PDB entry 6DYT | X-ray diffraction, 2.05 A resolution | chains A and B

== Chain A (and B) ==
Name: Tyrosine phenol-lyase
Organism: Citrobacter freundii
Notes: EC 4.1.99.2; chain B of this document is another copy of the same molecule, construct and numbering; everything in this record applies to it too
UniProt: P31013 (TPL_CITFR); numbering as in UniProt (aligned over 1-456)
Amino-acid sequence (456 residues; numbered 1 to 456; the number before each row is that of its first residue):
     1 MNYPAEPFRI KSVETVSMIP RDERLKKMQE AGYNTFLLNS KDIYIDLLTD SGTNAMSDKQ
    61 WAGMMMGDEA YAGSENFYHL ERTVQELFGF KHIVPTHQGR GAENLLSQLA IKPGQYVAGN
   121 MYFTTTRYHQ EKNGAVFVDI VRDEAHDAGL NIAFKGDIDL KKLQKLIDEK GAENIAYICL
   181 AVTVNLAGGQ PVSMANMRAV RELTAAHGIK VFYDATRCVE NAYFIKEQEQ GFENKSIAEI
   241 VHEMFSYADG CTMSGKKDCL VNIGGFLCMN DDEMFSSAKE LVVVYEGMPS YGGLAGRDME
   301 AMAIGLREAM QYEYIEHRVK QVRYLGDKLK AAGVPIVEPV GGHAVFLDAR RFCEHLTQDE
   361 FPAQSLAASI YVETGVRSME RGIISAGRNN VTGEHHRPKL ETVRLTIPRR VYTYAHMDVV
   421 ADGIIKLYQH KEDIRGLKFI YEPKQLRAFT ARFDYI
Not modelled in the structure: 1
Differences from the reference sequence: conflict Ala205 (Glu in P31013); engineered mutation Ala448 (Phe in P31013)
Metal / ion sites: K+ site 1: Gly52, Asn262 (shared with Glu69(B) of chain B); K+ site 2: Glu69 (shared with Gly52(B), Asn262(B) of chain B)
Ligand contacts:
  - PLP-Ala (F0G; (E)-N-({3-hydroxy-2-methyl-5-[(phosphonooxy)methyl]pyridin-4-yl}methylidene)-L-alanine): Thr49, Ser51, Gln98, Gly99, Arg100, Glu103, Phe123, Thr125, Thr126, Asn185, Asp214, Thr216, Arg217, Ser254, Lys256, Lys257, Met379, Arg404
  - 3,6,9,12,15,18-hexaoxaicosane-1,20-diol (P33): Asn2, Tyr3, Pro4, Ala5, Tyr324, Tyr414, Ala415, Asp418, Val419, Asp422
UniProt features mapped onto this chain:
  - modified residue: Lys257 (N6-(pyridoxal phosphate)lysine)
From the paper describing this entry:
  - conformationally variable residues (side-chain flip): Phe449
  - mutagenesis - F448A: decreased catalytic activity on L-tyrosine (citing earlier work)
  - mutagenesis - F448A (8-fold): decreased catalytic activity on S-ethyl-L-cysteine (citing earlier work)
  - mutagenesis - F448A (3-fold): decreased catalytic activity on SOPC (citing earlier work)
  - catalytic residues: Lys257 (proposed by the authors, not directly observed)
  - catalytic residues: Tyr71 (citing earlier work)

== Interface between chain A and chain B ==
Contacting residue pairs (95):
  Phe36(A) - Ala72(B)
  Phe36(A) - Met288(B)  hydrophobic
  Leu38(A) - Ala72(B)
  Leu38(A) - Gly73(B)
  Asn39(A) - Gly73(B)
  Asn39(A) - Tyr78(B)  hydrogen bond
  Ser40(A) - Asp68(B)  hydrogen bond
  Ser40(A) - Ala70(B)
  Ser40(A) - Gly73(B)  hydrogen bond (backbone-backbone)
  Lys41(A) - Glu75(B)
  Asp46(A) - Ala70(B)
  Thr49(A) - Tyr71(B)
  Ser51(A) - Tyr71(B)
  Gly52(A) - Glu69(B)
  Thr53(A) - Glu69(B)
  Met56(A) - Arg297(B)
  Trp61(A) - Met64(B)
  Trp61(A) - Met65(B)  hydrophobic
  Met64(A) - Trp61(B)
  Met64(A) - Arg297(B)
  Met65(A) - Trp61(B)  hydrophobic
  Met65(A) - Met65(B)  hydrophobic
  Asp68(A) - Ser40(B)  hydrogen bond
  Glu69(A) - Gly52(B)
  Glu69(A) - Thr53(B)
  Glu69(A) - Asn262(B)
  Ala70(A) - Ser40(B)
  Ala70(A) - Asp46(B)
  Tyr71(A) - Thr49(B)
  Tyr71(A) - Arg100(B)  hydrogen bond
  Ala72(A) - Phe36(B)
  Ala72(A) - Arg377(B)  hydrogen bond (backbone-side chain)
  Gly73(A) - Leu38(B)
  Gly73(A) - Asn39(B)
  Gly73(A) - Ser40(B)  hydrogen bond (backbone-backbone)
  Glu75(A) - Lys41(B)
  Tyr78(A) - Asn39(B)  hydrogen bond
  His97(A) - His97(B)
  His97(A) - Tyr285(B)  hydrogen bond (side chain-backbone)
  His97(A) - Glu286(B)  salt bridge
  His97(A) - Gly293(B)
  Gln98(A) - Glu286(B)  hydrogen bond (side chain-backbone)
  Gln98(A) - Tyr291(B)  hydrogen bond
  Gln98(A) - Gly293(B)
  Arg100(A) - Tyr71(B)  hydrogen bond
  Arg100(A) - Val283(B)  hydrogen bond (side chain-backbone)
  Arg100(A) - Val284(B)
  Arg100(A) - Tyr285(B)
  Arg100(A) - Gly287(B)
  Thr125(A) - Val283(B)
  Tyr128(A) - Val284(B)  hydrophobic
  His129(A) - Val284(B)  hydrogen bond (side chain-backbone)
  Lys132(A) - Gln108(B)  hydrogen bond
  Lys132(A) - Tyr285(B)  hydrogen bond
  Lys256(A) - Tyr291(B)  hydrogen bond
  Asn262(A) - Glu69(B)
  Asn262(A) - Arg297(B)  hydrogen bond
  Ile263(A) - Gly293(B)
  Glu273(A) - Lys444(B)  salt bridge
  Lys279(A) - Leu446(B)
  Glu280(A) - Gln445(B)  hydrogen bond
  Glu280(A) - Leu446(B)
  Val283(A) - Arg100(B)  hydrogen bond (backbone-side chain)
  Val283(A) - Thr125(B)
  Val284(A) - Arg100(B)
  Val284(A) - Tyr128(B)  hydrophobic
  Val284(A) - His129(B)  hydrogen bond (backbone-side chain)
  Tyr285(A) - His97(B)
  Tyr285(A) - Arg100(B)
  Tyr285(A) - Asn104(B)
  Glu286(A) - His97(B)  salt bridge
  Glu286(A) - Gln98(B)  hydrogen bond (backbone-side chain)
  Glu286(A) - Arg100(B)
  Gly287(A) - Arg100(B)
  Met288(A) - Phe449(B)  hydrophobic
  Tyr291(A) - Gln98(B)  hydrogen bond
  Tyr291(A) - Lys256(B)  hydrogen bond
  Gly293(A) - His97(B)
  Gly293(A) - Gln98(B)
  Gly293(A) - Ile263(B)
  Arg297(A) - Met64(B)
  Arg297(A) - Asn262(B)  hydrogen bond
  Arg297(A) - Asp298(B)  salt bridge
  Asp298(A) - Arg297(B)  salt bridge
  Asp298(A) - Asp298(B)
  Arg377(A) - Ala72(B)  hydrogen bond (side chain-backbone)
  Tyr441(A) - Ser276(B)  hydrogen bond
  Pro443(A) - Glu280(B)
  Lys444(A) - Glu280(B)
  Gln445(A) - Glu280(B)
  Leu446(A) - Glu280(B)
  Leu446(A) - Val283(B)  hydrophobic
  Leu446(A) - Val284(B)  hydrophobic
  Phe449(A) - Val283(B)  hydrophobic
  Phe449(A) - Met288(B)  hydrophobic
Other interface residues (no listed pair), chain A (57 interface residues in all): Leu48, Ser74, Asn104, Leu294, Ala295
Other interface residues (no listed pair), chain B (56 interface residues in all): Leu48, Ser51, Met56, Ser74, Lys132, Leu294, Ala295, Thr450

== Overview ==
57 residues of chain A face 56 of chain B across their interface; the contacts include 27 hydrogen bonds and 5
salt bridges. Among the polar pairs are His97(A)-Glu286(B), Glu273(A)-Lys444(B) and Arg297(A)-Asp298(B). Bound
to chain A: PLP-Ala and 3,6,9,12,15,18-hexaoxaicosane-1,20-diol. The paper reports catalytic residues
Lys257(A) and Tyr71(A); F448A of chain A reduces catalytic activity on L-tyrosine.
Both chains are Tyrosine phenol-lyase (Citrobacter freundii). Entry 6DYT (Citrobacter freundii tyrosine
phenol-lyase F448A mutant complexed with L-alanine) was determined by X-ray diffraction (same publication as
6DUR, 6DVX, 6DXV, 6DZ5 and 6ECG).
